6R91 - chains C and I of the 12 polymer chains in the assembly; structure by electron microscopy, 4.10 A resolution (low resolution: residue-level contacts below are approximate; hydrogen-bond / salt-bridge calls are withheld).

# Chain C
Molecule: Histone H2A type 1-B/E
From: Homo sapiens
UniProtKB: P04908 (H2A1B_HUMAN); numbering as in UniProt (aligned over 1-130)
Amino-acid sequence (133 residues; each row starts with the number of its first residue; numbers below 1 keep their minus sign (Gly-2 is residue -2)):
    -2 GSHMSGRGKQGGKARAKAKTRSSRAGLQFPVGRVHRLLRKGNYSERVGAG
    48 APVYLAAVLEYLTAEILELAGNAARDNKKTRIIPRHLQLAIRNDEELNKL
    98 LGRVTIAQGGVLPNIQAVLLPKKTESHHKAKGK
Unresolved in the structure: -2 to 10, 121-130
Differences from the reference sequence: expression tag (-2 to 0)
UniProt features mapped onto this chain:
  - modified residue: Ser2 (N-acetylserine), Arg4 (Citrulline), Lys6 (N6-(2-hydroxyisobutyryl)lysine), Lys10 (N6-(2-hydroxyisobutyryl)lysine), Lys14 (N6-(beta-hydroxybutyryl)lysine), Lys37 (N6-(2-hydroxyisobutyryl)lysine), Lys75 (N6-(2-hydroxyisobutyryl)lysine), Lys76 (N6-(2-hydroxyisobutyryl)lysine), Lys96 (N6-(2-hydroxyisobutyryl)lysine), Gln105 (N5-methylglutamine), Lys119 (N6-(2-hydroxyisobutyryl)lysine), Lys120 (N6-crotonyllysine), Thr121 (Phosphothreonine), Lys126 (N6-crotonyllysine)
  - cross-link (Glycyl lysine isopeptide (Lys-Gly)): Lys14 (interchain with G-Cter in ubiquitin), Lys16 (interchain with G-Cter in ubiquitin), Lys120 (interchain with G-Cter in ubiquitin)
  - mutagenesis: Ser2 (S2A: Blocks the inhibition of transcription by RPS6KA5/MSK1)

# Chain I
Molecule: Human alpha-satellite DNA
Sequence (145 nucleotides; numbered 1 to 145; the number before each row is that of its first residue):
     1 ATCAATATCCACCTGCAGATTCTACCAAAAGTGTATTTGGAAACTGCTCC
    51 ATCAAAAGGCATGTTCAGCTGGTTCAGCTGAACATGCCTTTTGATGGAGC
   101 AGTTTCCAAATACACTTTTGGTAGAATCTGCAGGTGGATATTGAT

# How chain C and chain I interact
Pairs across the interface - 15 pairs, chain C then chain I:
  Arg12(C) - DA28(I)
  Lys16(C) - DA27(I)
  Lys16(C) - DA28(I)
  Thr17(C) - DC26(I)
  Thr17(C) - DA27(I)
  Arg18(C) - DA27(I)
  Arg21(C) - DA28(I)
  Gly29(C) - DC26(I)
  Gly29(C) - DA27(I)
  Arg30(C) - DC26(I)
  Arg33(C) - DC25(I)
  Arg33(C) - DC26(I)
  Arg43(C) - DT34(I)
  Arg43(C) - DA35(I)
  Arg78(C) - DC16(I)
Interface residues without a listed pair, chain C (12 interface residues in all): Ala15, Ser19
Interface residues without a listed pair, chain I (9 interface residues in all): DG15, DG33

# In short
The interface between chain C and chain I involves 12 residues on one side and 9 on the other. Curated
annotation (UniProt) lists one mutagenesis site on chain C.
Here chain C is Histone H2A type 1-B/E (Homo sapiens) and chain I is Human alpha-satellite DNA. Entry 6R91
(Cryo-EM structure of NCP_THF2(-3)-UV-DDB) was determined by electron microscopy, deposited together with
6R8Y, 6R8Z, 6R90, 6R92, 6R93 and 6R94.
